Entry 7K1K (electron microscopy, 4.10 A resolution (low resolution: residue-level contacts below are approximate; hydrogen-bond / salt-bridge calls are withheld)); this record covers chains C and E of the 7 polymer chains in the assembly.

Chain C:
Protein: X-ray repair cross-complementing protein 5
From: Homo sapiens
Notes: EC 3.6.4.-
UniProtKB: P13010 (XRCC5_HUMAN); numbering as in UniProt (aligned over 1-732)
Sequence (732 residues; numbered 1 to 732; the number before each row is that of its first residue):
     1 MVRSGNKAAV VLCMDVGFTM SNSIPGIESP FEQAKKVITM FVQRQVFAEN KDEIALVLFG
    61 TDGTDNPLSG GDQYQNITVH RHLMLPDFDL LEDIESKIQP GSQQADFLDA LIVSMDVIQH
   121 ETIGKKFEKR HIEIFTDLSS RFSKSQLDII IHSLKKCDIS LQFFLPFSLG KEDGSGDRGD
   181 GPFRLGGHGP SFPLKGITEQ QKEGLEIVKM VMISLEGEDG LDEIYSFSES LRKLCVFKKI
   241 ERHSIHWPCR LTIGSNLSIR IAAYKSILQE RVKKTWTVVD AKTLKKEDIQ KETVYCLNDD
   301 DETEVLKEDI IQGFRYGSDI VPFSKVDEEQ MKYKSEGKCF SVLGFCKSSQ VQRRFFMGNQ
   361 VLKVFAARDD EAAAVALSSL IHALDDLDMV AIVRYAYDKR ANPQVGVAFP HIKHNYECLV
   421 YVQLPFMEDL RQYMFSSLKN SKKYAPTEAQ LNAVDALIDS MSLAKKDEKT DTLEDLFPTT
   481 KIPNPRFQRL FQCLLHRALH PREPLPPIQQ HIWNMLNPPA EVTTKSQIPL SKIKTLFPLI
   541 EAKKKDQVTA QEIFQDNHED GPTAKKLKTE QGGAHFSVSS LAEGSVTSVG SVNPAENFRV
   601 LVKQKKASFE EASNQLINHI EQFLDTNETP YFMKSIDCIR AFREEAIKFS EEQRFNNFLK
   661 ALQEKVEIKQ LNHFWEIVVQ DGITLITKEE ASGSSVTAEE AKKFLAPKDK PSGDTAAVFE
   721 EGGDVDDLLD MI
Disordered / not traced: 1-5, 171-180, 542-732
UniProt features mapped onto this chain:
  - region: Leu138 to Leu165 (Leucine-zipper)
  - motif: Glu720 to Leu728 (EEXXXDL motif)
  - modified residue: Lys144 (N6-acetyllysine), Ser255 (Phosphoserine), Ser258 (Phosphoserine), Lys265 (N6-acetyllysine), Ser318 (Phosphoserine), Lys332 (N6-acetyllysine), Thr535 (Phosphothreonine), Ser577 (Phosphoserine), Ser579 (Phosphoserine), Ser580 (Phosphoserine), Lys660 (N6-acetyllysine), Lys665 (N6-acetyllysine), Thr715 (Phosphothreonine)
  - cross-link (Glycyl lysine isopeptide (Lys-Gly)): Lys195 (interchain with G-Cter in SUMO2), Lys532 (interchain with G-Cter in SUMO2), Lys534 (interchain with G-Cter in SUMO2), Lys566 (interchain with G-Cter in SUMO2), Lys568 (interchain with G-Cter in SUMO2), Lys669 (interchain with G-Cter in SUMO2), Lys688 (interchain with G-Cter in SUMO2)
  - mutagenesis: Glu720 to Glu721 (Abolishes interaction with PRKDC and its recruitment to sites of DNA damage), Asp726 to Asp727 (Abolishes interaction with PRKDC and its recruitment to sites of DNA damage)

Chain E:
Molecule: 16-nt DNA strand
Sequence (16 nucleotides; each row starts with the number of its first residue):
    25 AAGCAGTAGA GCATGC
Disordered / not traced: 38-40

How chain C and chain E interact:
Pairs across the interface - 6 pairs, chain C then chain E:
  Arg242(C) - DT31(E)
  Lys338(C) - DA29(E)
  Asp398(C) - DG27(E)
  Asp398(C) - DC28(E)
  Lys399(C) - DG27(E)
  Lys399(C) - DC28(E)
Other interface residues (no listed pair), chain C (5 interface residues in all): Pro248
Other interface residues (no listed pair), chain E (5 interface residues in all): DG30

Overview:
The chain C/chain E interface involves 5 residues from each chain. UniProt lists 4 mutagenesis sites on chain
C.
Here chain C is X-ray repair cross-complementing protein 5 (Homo sapiens) and chain E is a 16-nt DNA strand.
Entry 7K1K (CryoEM structure of inactivated-form DNA-PK (Complex IV)) was determined by electron microscopy,
deposited together with 7K0Y, 7K17, 7K19, 7K1B, 7K1J and 7K1N.
